PDB entry 7VGY | electron microscopy, 3.10 A resolution | chains B and C of the 5 polymer chains in the assembly

== Chain B ==
Protein: Guanine nucleotide-binding protein G(i) subunit alpha-1
From: Homo sapiens
UniProt: P63096 (GNAI1_HUMAN); the author numbering skips numbers that UniProt does not, so the offset changes along the chain: 1-54 = UniProt 2-55; 56-354 = UniProt 56-354
Sequence (353 residues; each row starts with the number of its first residue; note: 1 number in that range is skipped by the numbering (no residue carries it; nothing is unmodelled there)):
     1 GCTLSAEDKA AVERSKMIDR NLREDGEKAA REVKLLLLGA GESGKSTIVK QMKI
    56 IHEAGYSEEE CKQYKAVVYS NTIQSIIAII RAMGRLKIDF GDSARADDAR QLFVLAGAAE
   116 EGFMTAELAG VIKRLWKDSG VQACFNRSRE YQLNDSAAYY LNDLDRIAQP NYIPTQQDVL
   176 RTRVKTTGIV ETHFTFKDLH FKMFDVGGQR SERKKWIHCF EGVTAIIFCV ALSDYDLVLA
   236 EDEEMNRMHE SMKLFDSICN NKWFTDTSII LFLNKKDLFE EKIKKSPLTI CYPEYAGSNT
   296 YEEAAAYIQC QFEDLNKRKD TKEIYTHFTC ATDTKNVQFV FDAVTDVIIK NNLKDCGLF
Unresolved in the structure: 1-2, 56-181, 234-240
Curated features (UniProtKB/Swiss-Prot):
  - region: Lys34 to Thr47 (G1 motif), Asp173 to Thr181 (G2 motif), Phe196 to Arg205 (G3 motif), Ile265 to Asp272 (G4 motif), Thr324 to Thr329 (G5 motif)
  - binding site (GTP): Glu42 to Thr47, Ser151, Leu175 to Thr181, Asp200 to Gln204, Asn269 to Asp272, Ala326
  - binding site (Mg(2+)): Ser46, Thr181
  - modified residue: Arg178 (ADP-ribosylarginine), Gln204 (Deamidated glutamine), Cys351 (ADP-ribosylcysteine)
  - lipidation: Gly1 (N-myristoyl glycine), Cys2 (S-palmitoyl cysteine)

== Chain C ==
Protein: Guanine nucleotide-binding protein G(I)/G(S)/G(T) subunit beta-1
From: Rattus norvegicus
UniProt: P54311 (GBB1_RAT); numbering as in UniProt (aligned over 2-340)
Sequence (345 residues; row label = number of the first residue in the row; numbers below 1 keep their minus sign (Gly-4 is residue -4)):
    -4 GPGSSGSELD QLRQEAEQLK NQIRDARKAC ADATLSQITN NIDPVGRIQM RTRRTLRGHL
    56 AKIYAMHWGT DSRLLVSASQ DGKLIIWDSY TTNKVHAIPL RSSWVMTCAY APSGNYVACG
   116 GLDNICSIYN LKTREGNVRV SRELAGHTGY LSCCRFLDDN QIVTSSGDTT CALWDIETGQ
   176 QTTTFTGHTG DVMSLSLAPD TRLFVSGACD ASAKLWDVRE GMCRQTFTGH ESDINAICFF
   236 PNGNAFATGS DDATCRLFDL RADQELMTYS HDNIICGITS VSFSKSGRLL LAGYDDFNCN
   296 VWDALKADRA GVLAGHDNRV SCLGVTDDGM AVATGSWDSF LKIWN
Unresolved in the structure: -4 to 2
Sequence notes: expression tag (-4 to 1)
Curated features (UniProtKB/Swiss-Prot):
  - modified residue: Ser2 (N-acetylserine), His266 (Phosphohistidine)
Disulfides: Cys121-Cys149

== Interface between chain B and chain C ==
Pairs across the interface (47):
  Val12(B) - Asn88(C)
  Arg14(B) - Val90(C)  hydrogen bond (side chain-backbone)
  Arg14(B) - His91(C)
  Ser15(B) - Asn88(C)
  Ser15(B) - Lys89(C)  hydrogen bond (side chain-backbone)
  Ile18(B) - Lys89(C)
  Ile18(B) - Ala92(C)  hydrophobic
  Asp19(B) - Lys89(C)  salt bridge
  Leu22(B) - Ile80(C)  hydrophobic
  Leu22(B) - Lys89(C)
  Leu22(B) - Ala92(C)  hydrophobic
  Asp25(B) - Lys78(C)  salt bridge
  Gly26(B) - Leu55(C)
  Lys34(B) - Trp99(C)
  Thr182(B) - Asn119(C)  hydrogen bond
  Thr182(B) - His142(C)
  Gly183(B) - Leu117(C)
  Gly183(B) - Asn119(C)
  Ile184(B) - Trp99(C)
  Ile184(B) - Leu117(C)
  Glu186(B) - Trp99(C)
  Phe199(B) - Trp99(C)  hydrophobic
  Gln204(B) - Leu117(C)  hydrogen bond (side chain-backbone)
  Gln204(B) - Asn119(C)  hydrogen bond
  Gln204(B) - Tyr145(C)
  Ser206(B) - Gly162(C)  hydrogen bond (side chain-backbone)
  Ser206(B) - Asp186(C)
  Glu207(B) - Asp186(C)
  Lys210(B) - Tyr145(C)
  Lys210(B) - Met188(C)
  Lys210(B) - Cys204(C)
  Lys210(B) - Asp228(C)  salt bridge
  Lys210(B) - Asn230(C)  hydrogen bond
  Lys210(B) - Asp246(C)  salt bridge
  Trp211(B) - Leu117(C)  hydrophobic
  Trp211(B) - Tyr145(C)
  His213(B) - Lys57(C)  hydrogen bond (backbone-side chain)
  His213(B) - Tyr59(C)  hydrogen bond
  His213(B) - Trp332(C)
  Cys214(B) - Tyr59(C)
  Cys214(B) - Trp99(C)
  Cys214(B) - Met101(C)  hydrophobic
  Phe215(B) - Trp99(C)  hydrophobic
  Phe215(B) - Leu117(C)  hydrophobic
  Glu216(B) - Lys57(C)
  Trp258(B) - Arg314(C)
  Trp258(B) - Trp332(C)  hydrophobic
Other interface residues (no listed pair), chain B (25 interface residues in all): Arg205
Other interface residues (no listed pair), chain C (31 interface residues in all): Gly53, Gln75, Thr87, Asp118, Thr143, Gly144

== In short ==
25 residues of chain B and 31 residues of chain C are in contact; the contacts include 9 hydrogen bonds and 4
salt bridges. Among the polar pairs are Asp19(B)-Lys89(C), Asp25(B)-Lys78(C) and Lys210(B)-Asp228(C).
Here chain B is Guanine nucleotide-binding protein G(i) subunit alpha-1 (Homo sapiens) and chain C is Guanine
nucleotide-binding protein G(I)/G(S)/G(T) subunit beta-1 (Rattus norvegicus). Entry 7VGY (Melatonin
receptor1-2-Iodomelatonin-Gicomplex) was determined by electron microscopy (same publication as 7VGZ and
7VH0).
